PDB entry 9GUQ | electron microscopy, 3.10 A resolution | chains A and U of the 24 polymer chains in the assembly

[Chain A]
Molecule: 16S ribosomal RNA
Source organism: Escherichia coli K-12
Sequence (1541 nucleotides; row label = number of the first residue in the row):
     1 AAAUUGAAGAGUUUGAUCAUGGCUCAGAUUGAACGCUGGCGGCAGGCCUA
    51 ACACAUGCAAGUCGAACGGUAACAGGAAGAAGCUUGCUUCUUUGCUGACG
   101 AGUGGCGGACGGGUGAGUAAUGUCUGGGAAACUGCCUGAUGGAGGGGGAU
   151 AACUACUGGAAACGGUAGCUAAUACCGCAUAACGUCGCAAGACCAAAGAG
   201 GGGUACCUUCGGGCCUCUUGCCAUCGGAUGUGCCCAGAUGGGAUUAGCUA
   251 GUAGGUGGGGUAACGGCUCACCUAGGCGACGAUCCCUAGCUGGUCUGAGA
   301 GGAUGACCAGCCACACUGGAACUGAGACACGGUCCAGACUCCUACGGGAG
   351 GCAGCAGUGGGGAAUAUUGCACAAUGGGCGCAAGCCUGAUGCAGCCAUGC
   401 CGCGUGUAUGAAGAAGGCCUUCGGGUUGUAAAGUACUUUCAGCGGGGAGG
   451 AAGGGAGUAAAGUUAAUACCUUUGCUCAUUGACGUUACCCGCAGAAGAAG
   501 CACCGGCUAACUCCGUGCCAGCAGCCXCGGUAAUACGGAGGGUGCAAGCG
   551 UUAAUCGGAAUUACUGGGCGUAAAGCGCACGCAGGCGGUUUGUUAAGUCA
   601 GAUGUGAAAUCCCCGGGCUCAACCUGGGAACUGCAUCUGAUACUGGCAAG
   651 CUUGAGUCUCGUAGAGGGGGGUAGAAUUCCAGGUGUAGCGGUGAAAUGCG
   701 UAGAGAUCUGGAGGAAUACCGGUGGCGAAGGCGGCCCCCUGGACGAAGAC
   751 UGACGCUCAGGUGCGAAAGCGUGGGGAGCAAACAGGAUUAGAUACCCUGG
   801 UAGUCCACGCCGUAAACGAUGUCGACUUGGAGGUUGUGCCCUUGAGGCGU
   851 GGCUUCCGGAGCUAACGCGUUAAGUCGACCGCCUGGGGAGUACGGCCGCA
   901 AGGUUAAAACUCAAAUGAAUUGACGGGGGCCCGCACAAGCGGUGGAGCAU
   951 GUGGUUUAAUUCGAUGXAACGCGAAGAACCUUACCUGGUCUUGACAUCCA
  1001 CGGAAGUUUUCAGAGAUGAGAAUGUGCCUUCGGGAACCGUGAGACAGGUG
  1051 CUGCAUGGCUGUCGUCAGCUCGUGUUGUGAAAUGUUGGGUUAAGUCCCGC
  1101 AACGAGCGCAACCCUUAUCCUUUGUUGCCAGCGGUCCGGCCGGGAACUCA
  1151 AAGGAGACUGCCAGUGAUAAACUGGAGGAAGGUGGGGAUGACGUCAAGUC
  1201 AUCAUGGCCCUUACGACCAGGGCUACACACGUGCUACAAUGGCGCAUACA
  1251 AAGAGAAGCGACCUCGCGAGAGCAAGCGGACCUCAUAAAGUGCGUCGUAG
  1301 UCCGGAUUGGAGUCUGCAACUCGACUCCAUGAAGUCGGAAUCGCUAGUAA
  1351 UCGUGGAUCAGAAUGCCACGGUGAAUACGUUCCCGGGCCUUGUACACACC
  1401 GCCCGUXACACCAUGGGAGUGGGUUGCAAAAGAAGUAGGUAGCUUAACCU
  1451 UCGGGAGGGCGCUUACCACUUUGUGAUUCAUGACUGGGGUGAAGUCGUAA
  1501 CAAGGUAACCGUAGGGGAACCUGCGGUUGGAUCACCUCCUU
Disordered / not traced: 1492-1493
Modified residues: PSU (pseudouridine-5'-monophosphate) at position 516, G7M (N7-methyl-guanosine-5'-monophosphate) at position 527, 2MG (2N-methylguanosine-5'-monophosphate) at position 966, 5MC (5-methylcytidine-5'-monophosphate) at position 967, 2MG (2N-methylguanosine-5'-monophosphate) at position 1207, 4OC (4n,o2'-methylcytidine-5'-monophosphate) at position 1402, 5MC (5-methylcytidine-5'-monophosphate) at position 1407, UR3 (3-methyluridine-5'-monophoshate) at position 1498, 2MG (2N-methylguanosine-5'-monophosphate) at position 1516, MA6 (6N-dimethyladenosine-5'-monophoshate) at position 1518, MA6 (6N-dimethyladenosine-5'-monophoshate) at position 1519
Bound ions: Mg2+ site 1 near G21 (its only coordinating residue here); Mg2+ site 2: C48, G115; Mg2+ site 3 near A53 (its only coordinating residue here); Mg2+ site 4: A59, U387; Mg2+ site 5: U62, G105; Mg2+ site 6 near G100 (its only coordinating residue here); Mg2+ site 7: A109, G331; Mg2+ site 8 near G111 (its only coordinating residue here); Mg2+ site 9: A116, G117, G289; Mg2+ site 10 near G145 (its only coordinating residue here); Mg2+ site 11: A174, C175; Mg2+ site 12: U180, A195; 66 more Mg2+ sites not listed

[Chain U]
Protein: 30S ribosomal protein S20
Source organism: Escherichia coli K-12
Reference sequence: P0A7U7 (RS20_ECOLI); residue numbers follow UniProt; this construct covers 1-87
Sequence (87 residues; numbered 1 to 87; the number before each row is that of its first residue):
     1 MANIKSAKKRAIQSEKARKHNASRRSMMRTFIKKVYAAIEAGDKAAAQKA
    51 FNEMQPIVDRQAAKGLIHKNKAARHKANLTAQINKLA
Disordered / not traced: 1

[How chain A and chain U interact]
Pairs across the interface - 75 pairs, chain A then chain U:
  A60(A) - Ile4(U)  sugar contact
  G61(A) - Ile4(U)  phosphate contact
  G61(A) - Ser6(U)  base contact
  U103(A) - Lys9(U)  salt bridge to the phosphate
  U103(A) - Lys16(U)  phosphate contact
  G104(A) - Lys9(U)  hydrogen bond to the base
  G104(A) - Gln13(U)  phosphate contact
  G104(A) - Lys16(U)  salt bridge to the phosphate
  C106(A) - Arg10(U)  base contact
  G107(A) - Ser6(U)  hydrogen bond to the base
  G107(A) - Arg10(U)  hydrogen bond to the base
  G108(A) - Ala7(U)  base contact
  G108(A) - Arg10(U)  hydrogen bond to the base
  C132(A) - His68(U)  phosphate contact
  C132(A) - Asn70(U)  phosphate contact
  C175(A) - His20(U)  phosphate contact
  C176(A) - His20(U)  salt bridge to the phosphate
  C176(A) - Arg24(U)  sugar contact
  C176(A) - Lys64(U)  salt bridge to the phosphate
  G177(A) - Arg60(U)  salt bridge to the phosphate
  G177(A) - Lys64(U)  salt bridge to the phosphate
  C178(A) - Arg60(U)  salt bridge to the phosphate
  U185(A) - Ala73(U)  sugar contact
  U185(A) - Lys76(U)  hydrogen bond to the base
  C186(A) - Ala73(U)  sugar contact
  C186(A) - Lys76(U)  sugar contact
  C186(A) - Ala77(U)  phosphate contact
  C186(A) - Thr80(U)  hydrogen bond to the sugar
  G187(A) - Ala77(U)  phosphate contact
  G187(A) - Thr80(U)  sugar contact
  A192(A) - Gln55(U)  hydrogen bond to the base
  C193(A) - Gln55(U)  hydrogen bond to the sugar
  C193(A) - Pro56(U)  phosphate contact
  C193(A) - Asp59(U)  hydrogen bond to the sugar
  C194(A) - Pro56(U)  sugar contact
  C194(A) - Asp59(U)  sugar contact
  C194(A) - Arg60(U)  salt bridge to the phosphate
  C194(A) - Ala63(U)  sugar contact
  A195(A) - Arg60(U)  salt bridge to the phosphate
  U224(A) - Lys69(U)  salt bridge to the phosphate
  G258(A) - Gln82(U)  sugar contact
  G259(A) - Tyr36(U)  hydrogen bond to the phosphate
  G259(A) - Asn78(U)  hydrogen bond to the phosphate
  G260(A) - His75(U)  salt bridge to the phosphate
  U261(A) - Lys71(U)  salt bridge to the phosphate
  U261(A) - Arg74(U)  salt bridge to the phosphate
  A262(A) - His68(U)  sugar contact
  A262(A) - Asn70(U)  hydrogen bond to the sugar
  A263(A) - Arg74(U)  salt bridge to the phosphate
  C322(A) - Ser14(U)  hydrogen bond to the base
  C322(A) - Arg18(U)  sugar contact
  U323(A) - Ser14(U)  hydrogen bond to the sugar
  U323(A) - Ala17(U)  phosphate contact
  U323(A) - Arg18(U)  sugar contact
  U323(A) - Asn21(U)  phosphate contact
  U323(A) - Arg25(U)  salt bridge to the phosphate
  G324(A) - Asn21(U)  phosphate contact
  G331(A) - Asn3(U)  sugar contact
  G332(A) - Ala2(U)  hydrogen bond to the phosphate
  G332(A) - Asn3(U)  hydrogen bond to the phosphate
  G332(A) - Ile4(U)  hydrogen bond to the phosphate
  G332(A) - Ala7(U)  phosphate contact
  G332(A) - Ala11(U)  sugar contact
  U333(A) - Ala2(U)  hydrogen bond to the phosphate
  A1437(A) - Arg29(U)  salt bridge to the phosphate
  G1438(A) - Arg29(U)  salt bridge to the phosphate
  G1439(A) - Lys33(U)  salt bridge to the phosphate
  A1447(A) - Arg24(U)  base contact
  G1457(A) - Met27(U)  sugar contact
  G1457(A) - Phe31(U)  sugar contact
  G1458(A) - Ser23(U)  sugar contact
  G1458(A) - Ser26(U)  hydrogen bond to the phosphate
  G1458(A) - Met27(U)  phosphate contact
  G1458(A) - Thr30(U)  hydrogen bond to the phosphate
  G1459(A) - Ser26(U)  phosphate contact
Other interface residues (no listed pair), chain A (45 interface residues in all): G102, G105, A131, U133, A223, G350
Other interface residues (no listed pair), chain U (48 interface residues in all): Lys5, Ala22, Lys34, Asn52, Gln61

[Overview]
The interface between chain A and chain U involves 45 residues on one side and 48 on the other, with 20
hydrogen bonds and 18 salt bridges. Among the polar pairs are G104(A)-Lys9(U), G107(A)-Ser6(U) and
G107(A)-Arg10(U).
Here chain A is 16S ribosomal RNA and chain U is 30S ribosomal protein S20, both from Escherichia coli K-12.
Entry 9GUQ (30S PIC (Pre-Initiation complex)) was determined by electron microscopy (same publication as 9GUP,
9GUR, 9GUS, 9GUT, 9GUU, 9GUV, 9GUW and 9GUX).
